Entry 8FMG (X-ray diffraction, 1.79 A resolution); this record covers chains B and D of the 4 polymer chains in the assembly.

# Chain B (and D)
Name: SAVED domain-containing protein
From: Pseudomonas syringae
Notes: chain D of this document is another copy of the same molecule, construct and numbering; everything in this record applies to it too
UniProtKB: A0A2P0QGK5 (A0A2P0QGK5_PSESF); residues 1-388 here correspond to UniProt positions 10-397 (UniProt number = residue number + 9)
Amino-acid sequence (388 residues; numbered 1 to 388; the number before each row is that of its first residue):
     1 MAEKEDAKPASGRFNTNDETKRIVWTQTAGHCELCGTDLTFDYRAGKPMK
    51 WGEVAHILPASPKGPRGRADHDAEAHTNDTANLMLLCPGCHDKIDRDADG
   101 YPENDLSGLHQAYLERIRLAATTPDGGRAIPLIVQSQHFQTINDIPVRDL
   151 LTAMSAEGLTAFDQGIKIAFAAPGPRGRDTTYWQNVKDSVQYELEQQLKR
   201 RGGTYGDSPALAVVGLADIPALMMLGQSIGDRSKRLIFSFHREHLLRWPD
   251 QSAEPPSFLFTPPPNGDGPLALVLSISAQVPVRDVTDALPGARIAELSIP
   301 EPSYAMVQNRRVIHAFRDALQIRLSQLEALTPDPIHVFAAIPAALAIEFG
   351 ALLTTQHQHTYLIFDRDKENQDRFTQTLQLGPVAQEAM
Not modelled in the structure: 1-12, 63-78, 383-388 (chain D: 1-13, 63-78, 383-388)
Bound ions: Zn2+: C32, C35, C87, C90
Residues lining bound ligands:
  - Y4F (Cyclic (adenosine-(2'-5')-monophosphate-adenosine-(3'-5')-monophosphate), molecule 1: F139, N143, L216, A217, D218, I219, L222, F240, R242, S277, A278, Q279, P281, Y304, A339, A340, I341, P342, A343, D365, R366
  - Y4F, molecule 2: D231, R232, T355, Q356, H357

# Interface between chain B and chain D
Residue-residue contacts (9):
  K199(B) - Y205(D)
  K199(B) - G206(D)
  R200(B) - T204(D)  hydrogen bond (side chain-backbone)
  R201(B) - R201(D)
  R201(B) - G202(D)
  G202(B) - R201(D)
  T204(B) - R200(D)  hydrogen bond (backbone-side chain)
  Y205(B) - K199(D)
  G206(B) - K199(D)
Also at the interface, not in a pair above, chain B (8 interface residues in all): G203

# Summary
Chain B and chain D form an interface of 8 and 7 residues respectively; the contacts include 2 hydrogen bonds.
Its one hydrogen-bonded contact is R200(B)-T204(D). Ligands of chain B: compound Y4F. C32(B), C35(B), C87(B)
and C90(B) coordinate Zn2+.
Chain B and chain D are both SAVED domain-containing protein (Pseudomonas syringae); the structure, Structure
of CBASS Cap5 from Pseudomonas syringae as an activated tetramer with the cyclic dinucleotide 3'2'-c-diAMP
..., was determined by X-ray diffraction together with 8FM1, 8FMF and 8FMH from the same study.
